PDB entry 7TFN | electron microscopy, 4.00 A resolution | chains A and H of the 12 polymer chains in the assembly

Chain A:
Name: Envelope glycoprotein BG505 SOSIP.664 - gp120
Organism: Human immunodeficiency virus 1
Reference sequence: A0A6H1VH54 (A0A6H1VH54_9PLVG); the construct lacks a stretch of the UniProt sequence and is renumbered around it, so the offset changes along the chain: 31-139 = UniProt 30-138; 148-185 = UniProt 139-176; 189-309 = UniProt 188-308; 312-321 = UniProt 309-318; 2 more segments
Amino-acid sequence (481 residues; row label = number of the first residue in the row; note: 14 numbers in that range are skipped by the numbering (no residue carries them; nothing is unmodelled there); a row labelled like 185A-185K holds insertion residues (185A, then the next letters in order)):
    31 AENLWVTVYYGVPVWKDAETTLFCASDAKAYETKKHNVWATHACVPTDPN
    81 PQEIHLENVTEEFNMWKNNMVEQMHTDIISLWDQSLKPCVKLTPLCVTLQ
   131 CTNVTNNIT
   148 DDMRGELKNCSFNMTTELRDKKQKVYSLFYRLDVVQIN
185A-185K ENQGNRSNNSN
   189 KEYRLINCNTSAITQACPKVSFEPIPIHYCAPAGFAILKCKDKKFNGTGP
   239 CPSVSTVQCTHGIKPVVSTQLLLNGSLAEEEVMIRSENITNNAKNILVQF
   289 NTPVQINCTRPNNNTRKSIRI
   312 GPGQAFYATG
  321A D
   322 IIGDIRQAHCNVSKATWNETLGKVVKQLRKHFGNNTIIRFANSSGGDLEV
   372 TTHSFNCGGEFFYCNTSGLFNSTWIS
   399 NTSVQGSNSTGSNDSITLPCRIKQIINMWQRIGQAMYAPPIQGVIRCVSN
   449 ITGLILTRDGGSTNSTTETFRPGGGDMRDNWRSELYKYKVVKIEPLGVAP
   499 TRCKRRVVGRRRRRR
Disordered / not traced: 31-33, 148-149, 163-170, 185A-185K, 312-314, 399-413, 460, 505-513
Construct notes: conflict Lys-64 (Glu63 in A0A6H1VH54), Ser-375 (Tyr373 in A0A6H1VH54), Cys-501 (Ala498 in A0A6H1VH54), Arg-509 (Glu506 in A0A6H1VH54); expression tag (512-513)
Disulfides: Cys-54/Cys-74, Cys-119/Cys-205, Cys-126/Cys-196, Cys-131/Cys-157, Cys-218/Cys-247, Cys-228/Cys-239, Cys-296/Cys-331, Cys-378/Cys-445, Cys-385/Cys-418
Covalent attachments: N-acetylglucosamine (NAG) linked to Asn-133, Asn-197, Asn-234, Asn-363, Asn-448; glycan linked to Asn-262, Asn-276
From the paper describing this entry:
  - post-translational modification sites: Asn-197, Asn-276, Asn-363, Asn-386
  - conformationally variable residues (side-chain flip): Asp-57 to Glu-62, Asn-197

Chain H:
Name: Anti-HIV-1 CD4bs antibody Fab Ab1303 - Heavy chain
Organism: Macaca mulatta
Notes: antibody fragment or engineered binder
Amino-acid sequence (235 residues; each row starts with the number of its first residue; a row labelled like 82A-82C holds insertion residues (82A, then the next letters in order)):
     1 QVQLQESGPGLVKPSETLSLTCAVSGGSISGNYWSWIRQSPGKGLEWIGH
    51 IN
   52A D
    53 YSGRTDYNPSLKSRVTISTDTSTNQFFLTL
82A-82C SSV
    83 SAADTAVYYCARRDTDFW
100A-100F RGIYVF
   101 EFWGQGVLVTVSSASTKGPSVFPLAPSSKSTSGGTAALGCLVKDYFPEPV
   151 TVSWNSGALTSGVHTFPAVLQSSGLYSLSSVVTVPSSSLGTQTYICNVNH
   201 KPSNTKVDKRVEPKSCDKTHHHHHH
Disordered / not traced: 114-225
Disulfides: Cys-22/Cys-92

Interface between chain A and chain H:
Contacting residue pairs (36; chain A residue first):
  Lys-97(A) / Ser-28(H)
  Asn-99(A) / Ser-30(H)  hydrogen bond
  Glu-102(A) / Gly-31(H)
  Glu-102(A) / Asn-52(H)  hydrogen bond
  Glu-102(A) / Tyr-53(H)
  Glu-102(A) / Ser-54(H)
  Gln-103(A) / Tyr-53(H)
  Thr-106(A) / Tyr-53(H)
  Thr-106(A) / Ser-54(H)  hydrogen bond
  Ile-109(A) / Arg-56(H)
  Ser-110(A) / Arg-56(H)
  Thr-198(A) / Pro-61(H)
  Asn-280(A) / Trp-100(H)  hydrogen bond (backbone-side chain)
  Ala-281(A) / Asp-98(H)
  Ala-281(A) / Trp-100(H)
  Lys-282(A) / Asp-98(H)  salt bridge
  Asn-283(A) / Asp-98(H)
  Ser-365(A) / Arg-100A(H)
  Gln-428(A) / Phe-99(H)
  Gln-428(A) / Tyr-100D(H)
  Ile-430(A) / Trp-47(H)  hydrophobic
  Ile-430(A) / Asp-58(H)
  Ile-430(A) / Tyr-59(H)
  Ile-430(A) / Pro-61(H)
  Thr-455(A) / Trp-100(H)
  Thr-455(A) / Arg-100A(H)  hydrogen bond (backbone-side chain)
  Arg-456(A) / Trp-100(H)
  Arg-456(A) / Arg-100A(H)
  Asp-457(A) / Arg-100A(H)
  Arg-469(A) / Arg-100A(H)
  Gly-472(A) / Phe-99(H)
  Gly-473(A) / Phe-99(H)
  Asp-474(A) / Thr-97(H)
  Asp-474(A) / Phe-99(H)
  Asp-474(A) / Tyr-100D(H)  hydrogen bond
  Arg-476(A) / Tyr-33(H)  hydrogen bond
Interface residues without a listed pair, chain A (27 interface residues in all): Asp-113, Gly-366, Val-371, Arg-429
Interface residues without a listed pair, chain H (20 interface residues in all): Asn-60, Gly-100B
From the paper, about this interface:
  - epitope / paratope residues, chain A: Ser-365(A), Gln-428(A), Arg-456(A), Asp-457(A), Asp-474(A)

In short:
27 residues of chain A and 20 residues of chain H are in contact, with 7 hydrogen bonds and 1 salt bridge.
Among the polar pairs are Lys-282(A)/Asp-98(H), Asn-99(A)/Ser-30(H) and Glu-102(A)/Asn-52(H). From the paper:
epitope/paratope residues Ser-365(A), Gln-428(A) and Arg-456(A) among others; modification sites Asn-197(A),
Asn-276(A) and Asn-363(A) among others.
Chain A is Envelope glycoprotein BG505 SOSIP.664 - gp120 (Human immunodeficiency virus 1) and chain H is
Anti-HIV-1 CD4bs antibody Fab Ab1303 - Heavy chain (Macaca mulatta); the structure, Cryo-EM structure of CD4bs
antibody Ab1303 in complex with HIV-1 Env trimer BG505 SOSIP.664, was determined by electron microscopy
together with 7TFO, 7RYU and 7RYV from the same study.
